PDB entry 4B3T | X-ray diffraction, 3.00 A resolution | chains A and K of the 23 polymer chains in the assembly

Chain A:
Molecule: 16S ribosomal RNA
From: Thermus thermophilus HB8
Sequence (1521 nucleotides; numbered 1 to 1544 plus 21 insertion-coded residues; 44 numbers in that range are skipped by the numbering (no residue carries them; nothing is unmodelled there); the number before each row is that of its first residue; a row labelled like 189A-189L holds insertion residues (189A, then the next letters in order)):
     1 UUGUUGGAGA GUUUGAUCCU GGCUCAGGGU GAACGCUGGC GGCGUGCCUA AGACAUGCAA
    61 GUCGUGCGGG CCG
    76 CGGGGUUUU
    88 ACUCCG
    96 UGGUCAGCGG CGGACGGGUG AGUAACGCGU GGGU
  129A G
   130 ACCUACCCGG AAGAGGGGGA CAACCCGGGG AAACUCGGGC UAAUCCCCCA UGUGGACCCG
189A-189L CCCCUUGGGGUG
   190 UGUCCAAAGG GCUUU
   216 GCCCGCUUCC GGAUGGGCCC GCGUCCCAUC AGCUAGUUGG UGGGGUAAUG GCCCACCAAG
   276 GCGACGACGG GUAGCCGGUC UGAGAGGAUG GCCGGCCACA GGGGCACUGA GACACGGGCC
   336 CCACUCCUAC GGGAGGCAGC AGUUAGGAAU CUUCCGCAAU GGGCGCAAGC CUGACGGAGC
   396 GACGCCGCUU GGAGGAAGAA GCCCUUCGGG GUGUAAACUC CUGA
   441 ACCCGGGACG AAACCCCC
   460 GA
   470 CGAGGGGA
   479 CUGACGGUAC CGGGGUAA
   498 UAGCGCCGGC CAACUCCGUG CCAGCAGCCG CGGUAAUACG GAGGGCGCGA GCGUUACCCG
   558 GAUUCACUGG GCGUAAAGGG CGUGUAGGCG GCCUGGGGCG UCCCAUGUGA AAGACCACGG
   618 CUCAACCGUG GGGGAGCGUG GGAUACGCUC AGGCUAGACG GUGGGAGAGG GUGGUGGAAU
   678 UCCCGGAGUA GCGGUGAAAU GCGCAGAUAC CGGGAGGAAC GCCGAUGGCG AAGGCAGCCA
   738 CCUGGUCCAC CCGUGACGCU GAGGCGCGAA AGCGUGGGGA GCAAACCGGA UUAGAUACCC
   798 GGGUAGUCCA CGCCCUAAAC GAUGCGCGCU AGGUCUCUGG GUCU
   848 CCUGGGGGCC GAAGCUAACG CGUUAAGCGC GCCGCCUGGG GAGUACGGCC GCAAGGCUGA
   908 AACUCAAAGG AAUUGACGGG GGCCCGCACA AGCGGUGGAG CAUGUGGUUU AAUUCGAAGC
   968 AACGCGAAGA ACCUUACCAG GCCUUGACAU GCUA
 1001A G
  1002 GGAACCCGGG UGAAAGCCUG GGGUGCCCC
1030A-1030D GCGA
  1031 GGGGAGCCCU AGCACAGGUG CUGCAUGGCC GUCGUCAGCU CGUGCCGUGA GGUGUUGGGU
  1091 UAAGUCCCGC AACGAGCGCA ACCCCCGCCG UUAGUUGCCA GCGGUUCGGC CGGGCACUCU
  1151 AACGGGACUG CCCGCG
  1168 AAAGCGGGAG GAAGGAGGGG ACGACGUCUG GUCAGCAUGG CCCUUACGGC CUGGGCGACA
  1228 CACGUGCUAC AAUGCCCACU ACAAAGCGAU GCCACCCGGC AACGGGGAGC UAAUCGCAAA
  1288 AAGGUGGGCC CAGUUCGGAU UGGGGUCUGC AACCCGACCC CAUGAAGCCG GAAUCGCUAG
  1348 UAAUCGCGGA UCAGCC
 1363A A
  1364 UGCCGCGGUG AAUACGUUCC CGGGCCUUGU ACACACCGCC CGUCACGCCA UGGGAGCGGG
  1424 CUCUACCCGA AGUCGCCGG
1442A-1442B GA
  1443 GCCUA
  1452 C
  1456 GGGCAGGCGC CGAGGGUAGG GCCCGUGACU GGGGCGAAGU CGUAACAAGG UAGCUGUACC
  1516 GGAAGGUGCG GCUGGAUCAC CUCCUUUCU
Disordered / not traced: 1-4, 1534-1538
Metal / ion sites: Mg2+ site 1: U12, G22; Mg2+ site 2: U12, C526, G527; Mg2+ site 3: G15, U920; Mg2+ site 4 near G21 (its only coordinating residue here); Mg2+ site 5: A33, C398; Mg2+ site 6: U45, G46, G394; Mg2+ site 7: C48, G115; Mg2+ site 8 near A53 (its only coordinating residue here); Mg2+ site 9: C58, U387; Mg2+ site 10: A59, U387; Mg2+ site 11: G61, U62, G105; Mg2+ site 12: G69, G70, U99; 131 more Mg2+ sites not listed; 16 more K+ sites not listed
Ligand contacts: 3TS ((2S,3S,4R,5R,6R)-2-(aminomethyl)-5-azanyl-6-[(2R,3S,4R,5S)-5-[(1R,2R,3S,5R,6S)-3,5-bis(azanyl)-2-[(2S,3R,4R,5S,6R)-3-azanyl-5-[(4-chlorophenyl)methoxy]-6-(hydroxymethyl)-4-oxidanyl-oxan-2-yl]oxy-6-oxidanyl-cyclohexyl]oxy-2-(hydroxymethyl)-4-oxidanyl-oxolan-3-yl]oxy-oxane-3,4-diol): G1405, U1406, C1407, A1408, C1409, G1489, C1490, G1491, A1492, A1493, G1494, U1495, C1496
From the paper describing this entry:
  - mutagenesis - A1408G, G1491C: decreased binding to 3TS
  - binding site for 3TS: A1408, A1492

Chain K:
Protein: 30S ribosomal protein S11
From: Thermus thermophilus HB8
UniProt: P80376 (RS11_THET8); residues -9 to 119 here correspond to UniProt positions 1-129 (UniProt number = residue number + 10)
Sequence (129 residues; row label = number of the first residue in the row; numbers below 1 keep their minus sign (Met-9 is residue -9)):
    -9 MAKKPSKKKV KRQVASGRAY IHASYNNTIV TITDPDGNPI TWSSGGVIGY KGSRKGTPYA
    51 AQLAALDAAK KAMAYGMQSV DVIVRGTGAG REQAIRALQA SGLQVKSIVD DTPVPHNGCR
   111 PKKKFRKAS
Disordered / not traced: -9 to 0

How chain A and chain K interact:
Residue-residue contacts (75; chain A residue first):
  G674(A) with His106(K), base contact
  A675(A) with Val104(K), hydrogen bond to the sugar; Pro105(K), base contact; His106(K), hydrogen bond to the base
  A676(A) with Pro103(K), sugar contact; Val104(K), sugar contact; Pro105(K), sugar contact; Cys109(K), base contact
  U677(A) with Cys109(K), base contact
  G683(A) with Asn28(K), sugar contact; Pro29(K), base contact
  A684(A) with Asn28(K), hydrogen bond to the sugar; Pro29(K), hydrogen bond to the sugar
  G685(A) with Pro29(K), sugar contact; Ile30(K), phosphate contact; Trp32(K), sugar contact
  U686(A) with Trp32(K), hydrogen bond to the sugar
  A687(A) with Lys61(K), salt bridge to the phosphate
  G688(A) with Trp32(K), sugar contact; Ser34(K), hydrogen bond to the phosphate; Gly36(K), phosphate contact; Val37(K), sugar contact
  C689(A) with Asn17(K), hydrogen bond to the phosphate; Ser34(K), hydrogen bond to the phosphate; Gly35(K), phosphate contact; Gly36(K), hydrogen bond to the phosphate; Lys45(K), salt bridge to the phosphate
  G690(A) with Asn17(K), phosphate contact; Lys45(K), hydrogen bond to the base
  G691(A) with Asn16(K), hydrogen bond to the phosphate; Gly42(K), base contact; Lys45(K), hydrogen bond to the base
  U692(A) with Asn16(K), hydrogen bond to the phosphate; Gly42(K), base contact; Ser43(K), hydrogen bond to the base; Lys114(K), salt bridge to the phosphate
  A694(A) with Ser43(K), hydrogen bond to the phosphate
  A695(A) with Ser43(K), hydrogen bond to the phosphate
  A704(A) with Trp32(K), base contact
  A706(A) with His12(K), phosphate contact; Ile19(K), sugar contact; Thr21(K), hydrogen bond to the sugar
  C707(A) with Tyr10(K), phosphate contact; Thr21(K), sugar contact; Gly27(K), hydrogen bond to the sugar; Pro29(K), base contact; Arg75(K), salt bridge to the phosphate
  C708(A) with Tyr10(K), sugar contact; Gly27(K), sugar contact; Arg75(K), salt bridge to the phosphate
  G714(A) with Cys109(K), hydrogen bond to the base
  A716(A) with Asn107(K), base contact; Gly108(K), base contact
  C717(A) with His106(K), sugar contact; Asn107(K), sugar contact
  G718(A) with His106(K), stacking on the base; Asn107(K), sugar contact
  A777(A) with Cys109(K), base contact
  G778(A) with Cys109(K), sugar contact; Arg110(K), hydrogen bond to the sugar
  C779(A) with Arg110(K), sugar contact; Pro111(K), sugar contact; Lys112(K), phosphate contact; Lys113(K), phosphate contact
  A780(A) with Lys112(K), phosphate contact; Lys113(K), hydrogen bond to the phosphate
  C796(A) with Lys113(K), salt bridge to the phosphate
  C797(A) with Lys114(K), phosphate contact
  G798(A) with Lys112(K), salt bridge to the phosphate
  G799(A) with Lys112(K), salt bridge to the phosphate
  U1522(A) with Lys113(K), phosphate contact
  G1523(A) with Lys113(K), salt bridge to the phosphate
  C1524(A) with Arg110(K), salt bridge to the phosphate
  G1525(A) with Arg110(K), salt bridge to the phosphate; Arg116(K), salt bridge to the phosphate
Interface residues without a listed pair, chain A (38 interface residues in all): U705, A715
Interface residues without a listed pair, chain K (38 interface residues in all): Ser14, Thr23, Asp26, Lys41, Tyr65

Summary:
Chain A and chain K each contribute 38 residues to their interface; the contacts include 21 hydrogen bonds, 12
salt bridges and 1 aromatic stacking contact. Among the polar pairs are A675(A)-His106(K), G690(A)-Lys45(K)
and G691(A)-Lys45(K). From the paper: a binding site for 3TS at A1408(A) and A1492(A); A1408G and G1491C of
chain A reduce binding to 3TS.
Chain A is 16S ribosomal RNA and chain K is 30S ribosomal protein S11, both from Thermus thermophilus HB8; the
structure, Crystal structure of the 30S ribosome in complex with compound 39, was determined by X-ray
diffraction, deposited together with 4B3M, 4B3R and 4B3S.
